PDB entry 5KCD | X-ray diffraction, 1.82 A resolution | chains A and C of the 4 polymer chains in the assembly

== Chain A ==
Molecule: Estrogen receptor
Organism: Homo sapiens
Notes: fragment: ligand-binding domain
Reference sequence: P03372 (ESR1_HUMAN), isoform P03372-3; residues 298-554 here correspond to UniProt positions 125-381 (UniProt number = residue number - 173)
Chain sequence (257 residues; row label = number of the first residue in the row):
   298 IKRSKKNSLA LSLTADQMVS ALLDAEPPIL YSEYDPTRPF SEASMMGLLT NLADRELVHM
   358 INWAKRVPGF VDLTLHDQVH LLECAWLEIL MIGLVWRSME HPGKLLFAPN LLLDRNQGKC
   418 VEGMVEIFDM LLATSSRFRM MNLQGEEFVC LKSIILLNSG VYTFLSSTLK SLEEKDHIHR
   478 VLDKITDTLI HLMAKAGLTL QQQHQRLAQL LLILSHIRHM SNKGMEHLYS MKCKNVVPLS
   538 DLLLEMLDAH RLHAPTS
Unresolved in the structure: 298-304, 460-472, 549-554
Sequence notes: engineered mutation S537 (Tyr364 in P03372)
Ligand contacts: OB2 ((1S,2R,4S)-5,6-bis(4-hydroxyphenyl)-N-methyl-N-phenyl-7-oxabicyclo[2.2.1]hept-5-ene-2-sulfonamide): M343, L346, T347, L349, A350, E353, W383, L384, L387, M388, L391, R394, F404, V418, E419, G420, M421, I424, F425, L428, M517, G521, H524, L525, M528, L540
From the paper describing this entry:
  - binding site for OB2: E419, H524, L525
  - mutagenesis - Y537S: increased stability (citing earlier work)

== Chain C ==
Molecule: NCOA2
Notes: fragment: Nuclear receptor-interacting peptide
Chain sequence (14 residues; row label = number of the first residue in the row):
   686 KHKILHRLLQ DSSS
Unresolved in the structure: 686, 697-699

== How chain A and chain C interact ==
Residue-residue contacts (22; chain A residue first):
  I358(A) - L690(C)  hydrophobic
  I358(A) - L693(C)  hydrophobic
  I358(A) - L694(C)  hydrophobic
  K362(A) - L694(C)  hydrogen bond (side chain-backbone)
  K362(A) - D696(C)  hydrogen bond (side chain-backbone)
  L372(A) - H691(C)
  L372(A) - Q695(C)
  H373(A) - H687(C)
  Q375(A) - L694(C)
  V376(A) - K688(C)
  V376(A) - L690(C)
  V376(A) - H691(C)
  V376(A) - L694(C)  hydrophobic
  L379(A) - L690(C)  hydrophobic
  L379(A) - L694(C)  hydrophobic
  E380(A) - K688(C)  salt bridge
  E380(A) - L690(C)
  D538(A) - I689(C)
  L539(A) - I689(C)
  E542(A) - K688(C)
  E542(A) - I689(C)  hydrogen bond (side chain-backbone)
  M543(A) - L690(C)  hydrophobic
Also at the interface, not in a pair above, chain A (13 interface residues in all): F367

== Overview ==
Chain A and chain C form an interface of 13 and 9 residues respectively; the contacts include 3 hydrogen bonds
and 1 salt bridge. Among the polar pairs are E380(A)-K688(C), K362(A)-L694(C) and K362(A)-D696(C). Chain A
binds compound OB2. The paper reports a binding site for OB2 at E419(A), H524(A) and L525(A); Y537S of chain A
increases stability.
Chain A is Estrogen receptor (Homo sapiens) and chain C is NCOA2; the structure, Crystal Structure of the
ER-alpha Ligand-binding Domain (Y537S) in Complex with an N-methyl Substituted OBHS-N derivative, was
determined by X-ray diffraction together with 5KCC, 5KCE, 5KCF, 5KCT, 5KCU, 5KCW and 5KD9 from the same study.
